8BWM - chains B and C of the 4 polymer chains in the assembly; structure by X-ray diffraction, 2.50 A resolution.

[Chain B]
Protein: Growth/differentiation factor 5
Organism: Homo sapiens
Reference sequence: P43026 (GDF5_HUMAN); numbering as in UniProt (aligned over 382-501)
Amino-acid sequence (121 residues; numbered 381 to 501; the number before each row is that of its first residue):
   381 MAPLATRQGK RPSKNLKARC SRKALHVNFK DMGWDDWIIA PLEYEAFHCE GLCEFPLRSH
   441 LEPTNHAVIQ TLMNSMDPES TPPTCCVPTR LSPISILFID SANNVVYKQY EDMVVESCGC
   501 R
Not modelled in the structure: 381-397
Disulfide bonds: Cys400-Cys466, Cys429-Cys498, Cys433-Cys500
Sequence notes: initiating methionine (381)
Ion coordination: Ca2+: Gly413, Asp416

[Chain C]
Protein: Twisted gastrulation protein homolog 1
Organism: Homo sapiens
Reference sequence: Q9GZX9 (TWSG1_HUMAN); residue numbers follow UniProt; this construct covers 26-83
Amino-acid sequence (69 residues; row label = number of the first residue in the row):
    23 ETGCNKALCA SDVSKCLIQE LCQCRPGEGN CSCCKECMLC LGALWDECCD CVGMCNPRNY
    83 SGTLEVLFQ
Not modelled in the structure: 23-24, 50-52, 78-91
Disulfide bonds: Cys26-Cys73, Cys31-Cys70, Cys38-Cys62, Cys44-Cys59, Cys46-Cys55, Cys53-Cys56, Cys71-Cys77
Sequence notes: expression tag (23-25, 84-91)
Swiss-Prot annotation at these positions:
  - glycosylation (N-linked (GlcNAc...) asparagine): Asn52, Asn81
Reported in the primary citation:
  - mutagenesis - I40A (Kd 454.4 uM): decreased binding to BMP7
  - mutagenesis - I40A: abolished binding to BMP2
  - mutagenesis - D34A: unchanged binding to Growth/differentiation factor 5 (chain B)
  - mutagenesis - I40A, I40E: abolished signaling with Growth/differentiation factor 5 (chain B)
  - mutagenesis - I40A, I40E: decreased growth in response to organoid survival

[How chain B and chain C interact]
Residue-residue contacts (14; chain B residue first):
  Glu434(B) with Lys28(C), salt bridge
  Phe435(B) with Lys28(C), hydrogen bond (backbone-side chain); Cys31(C); Ala32(C), hydrophobic; Val35(C), hydrophobic; Ser36(C)
  Pro436(B) with Cys73(C)
  Arg438(B) with Cys73(C), hydrogen bond (side chain-backbone); Val74(C)
  Asn445(B) with Ile40(C)
  Val448(B) with Ile40(C), hydrophobic
  Leu452(B) with Ala32(C), hydrophobic; Ser33(C); Ser36(C)
Interface residues without a listed pair, chain B (10 interface residues in all): Ser439, Ile449, Ser455
Interface residues without a listed pair, chain C (14 interface residues in all): Cys26, Leu39, Gln45, Asp72, Gly75

[Summary]
Chain B and chain C form an interface of 10 and 14 residues respectively; the contacts include 2 hydrogen
bonds and 1 salt bridge. Among the polar pairs are Glu434(B)-Lys28(C), Phe435(B)-Lys28(C) and
Arg438(B)-Cys73(C). The paper reports that I40A and I40E of chain C abolish signaling with
Growth/differentiation factor 5 (chain B); I40A and I40E of chain C reduce growth in response to organoid
survival.
Here chain B is Growth/differentiation factor 5 and chain C is Twisted gastrulation protein homolog 1, both
from Homo sapiens. Entry 8BWM (Crystal structure of human Twisted gastrulation protein homolog 1 (TWSG1) in
complex with human Growth Differentiation ...) was determined by X-ray diffraction together with 8BWA, 8BWD,
8BWI, 8BWL and 8BWN from the same study.
